Entry 9GO6 (electron microscopy, 2.90 A resolution); this record covers chains 9 and x of the 50 polymer chains in the assembly.

# Chain 9 (and x)
Protein: Flagellar hook protein FlgE
Source organism: Salmonella enterica
Notes: chain x of this document is another copy of the same molecule, construct and numbering; everything in this record applies to it too
UniProt: A0A663DET8 (A0A663DET8_SALER); residue numbers follow UniProt; this construct covers 1-403
Sequence (403 residues; row label = number of the first residue in the row):
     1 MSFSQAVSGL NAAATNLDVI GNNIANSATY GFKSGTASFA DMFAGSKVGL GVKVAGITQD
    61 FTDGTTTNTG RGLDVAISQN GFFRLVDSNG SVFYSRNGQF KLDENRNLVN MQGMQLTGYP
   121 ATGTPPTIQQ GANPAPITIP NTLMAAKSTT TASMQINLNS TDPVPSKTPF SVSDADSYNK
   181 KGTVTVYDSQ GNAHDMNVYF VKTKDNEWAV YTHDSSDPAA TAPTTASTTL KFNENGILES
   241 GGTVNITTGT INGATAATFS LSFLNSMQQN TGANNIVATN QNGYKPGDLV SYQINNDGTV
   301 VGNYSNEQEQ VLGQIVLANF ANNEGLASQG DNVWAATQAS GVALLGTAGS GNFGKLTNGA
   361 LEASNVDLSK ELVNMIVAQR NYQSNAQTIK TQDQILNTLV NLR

# Interface between chain 9 and chain x
Contacting residue pairs - 62 pairs, chain 9 then chain x:
  Asp-18(9) with Met-1(x), hydrogen bond (side chain-backbone); Ser-2(x), hydrogen bond (side chain-backbone); Gln-5(x)
  Gly-21(9) with Gln-5(x)
  Asn-22(9) with Gln-5(x), hydrogen bond (backbone-side chain); Phe-43(x); Val-48(x); Gly-49(x), hydrogen bond (side chain-backbone); Gly-51(x)
  Ile-24(9) with Thr-388(x)
  Ala-25(9) with Gln-5(x); Gly-51(x); Val-52(x)
  Asn-26(9) with Ala-40(x), hydrogen bond (side chain-backbone); Asp-41(x); Gly-51(x), hydrogen bond (side chain-backbone); Val-52(x)
  Ala-28(9) with Asn-381(x)
  Thr-29(9) with Phe-39(x)
  Phe-32(9) with Asp-41(x)
  Ile-57(9) with Lys-47(x)
  Gln-59(9) with Lys-47(x), hydrogen bond
  Arg-71(9) with Thr-58(x); Gln-59(x), hydrogen bond (side chain-backbone)
  Leu-102(9) with Ala-321(x); Asn-322(x), hydrogen bond (backbone-side chain)
  Glu-104(9) with Gln-338(x), hydrogen bond; Gly-341(x); Val-342(x), hydrogen bond (side chain-backbone)
  Met-111(9) with Phe-39(x); Ala-40(x), hydrophobic; Ala-55(x)
  Asp-288(9) with Asn-352(x)
  Glu-324(9) with Lys-47(x), hydrogen bond (backbone-side chain)
  Leu-326(9) with Lys-47(x), hydrogen bond (backbone-side chain)
  Ala-327(9) with Gly-45(x)
  Ser-328(9) with Phe-43(x); Gly-45(x), hydrogen bond (backbone-backbone); Ser-46(x), hydrogen bond (side chain-backbone)
  Gly-330(9) with Phe-43(x); Gly-45(x)
  Asp-331(9) with Asp-41(x); Met-42(x); Phe-43(x)
  Asn-332(9) with Asp-41(x)
  Trp-334(9) with Phe-43(x), hydrophobic
  Leu-368(9) with Ser-384(x)
  Leu-372(9) with Gln-387(x); Thr-388(x)
  Met-375(9) with Thr-388(x); Thr-391(x)
  Gln-379(9) with Thr-391(x); Gln-392(x); Ile-395(x)
  Arg-380(9) with Thr-391(x); Ile-395(x)
  Tyr-382(9) with Ile-395(x), hydrophobic; Leu-399(x), hydrophobic
  Gln-383(9) with Ile-395(x)
  Ala-386(9) with Leu-399(x), hydrophobic
  Lys-390(9) with Leu-402(x); Arg-403(x)
Other interface residues (no listed pair), chain 9 (46 interface residues in all): Leu-10, Leu-17, Val-19, Tyr-30, Lys-101, Arg-106, Val-290, Tyr-292, Gly-325, Gln-329, Ile-376, Gln-387, Ile-389
Other interface residues (no listed pair), chain x (42 interface residues in all): Ser-8, Gly-9, Ser-38, Ala-44, Leu-50, Asp-60, Asn-80, Asn-385

# In short
46 residues of chain 9 face 42 of chain x across their interface, with 15 hydrogen bonds. Polar contacts
include Asp-18(9)/Met-1(x), Asp-18(9)/Ser-2(x) and Asn-22(9)/Gln-5(x).
Chain 9 and chain x are both Flagellar hook protein FlgE (Salmonella enterica); the structure, Salmonella
hook-filament junction complex, was determined by electron microscopy (same publication as 9GNZ and 9GSX).
